PDB entry 1MI6 | electron microscopy, 12.80 A resolution (very low resolution: no residue pairs are listed; an interface is given only as per-side residue counts) | chain A

# Chain A
Protein: peptide chain release factor RF-2
From: Escherichia coli
Reference sequence: P07012 (RF2_ECOLI); residue numbers follow UniProt; this construct covers 1-365
Chain sequence (365 residues; numbered 1 to 365; the number before each row is that of its first residue):
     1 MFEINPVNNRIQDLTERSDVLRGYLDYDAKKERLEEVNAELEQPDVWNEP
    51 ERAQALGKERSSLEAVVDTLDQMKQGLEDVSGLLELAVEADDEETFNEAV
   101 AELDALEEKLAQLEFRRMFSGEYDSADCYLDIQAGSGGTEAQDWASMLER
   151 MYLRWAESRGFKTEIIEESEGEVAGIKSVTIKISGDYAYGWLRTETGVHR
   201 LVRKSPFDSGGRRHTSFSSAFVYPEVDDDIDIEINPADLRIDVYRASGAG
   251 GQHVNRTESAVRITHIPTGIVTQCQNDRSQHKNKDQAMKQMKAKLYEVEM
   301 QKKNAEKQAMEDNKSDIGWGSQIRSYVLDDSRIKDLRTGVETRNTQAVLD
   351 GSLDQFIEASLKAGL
Disordered / not traced: 1-3
Sequence notes: conflict Ala-246 (Thr in P07012), Val-298 (Leu in P07012)
Curated features (UniProtKB/Swiss-Prot):
  - motif: Gly-250 to Gln-252 (GGQ motif)
  - modified residue: Gln-252 (N5-methylglutamine)
  - natural variant: Ala-246 (T246A: In strain: BL21 and MRE-600; this construct carries the variant)
  - mutagenesis: Arg-200 (R200C: About 50% ribosome rescue activity with ArfA, initial rate), Ser-205 (S205C: About 50% ribosome rescue activity with ArfA, initial rate; S205P: No longer forms a detectable complex with TnaC-stalled 70S ribosomes), Pro-206 (P206T: No effect on ArfA rescue of stalled ribosomes), Phe-221 to Tyr-223 (About 5% ribosome rescue activity with ArfA, initial rate), Gln-252 (Q252A: No change in complex formation with TnaC-stalled 70S ribosomes; Q252E: Loss of methylation. No longer allows ArfA to rescue stalled ribosomes), Gln-322 to Ile-323 (About 20% ribosome rescue activity with ArfA, initial rate)

# Overview
UniProt lists 9 mutagenesis sites.
Chain A is peptide chain release factor RF-2 (Escherichia coli); the structure, Docking of the modified RF2
X-ray structure into the Low Resolution Cryo-EM map of RF2 E.coli ..., was determined by electron microscopy,
deposited together with 1MVR.
